7CRQ - chains D and K of the 12 polymer chains in the assembly; structure by electron microscopy, 3.15 A resolution.

== Chain D ==
Molecule: Histone H2B
Source organism: Xenopus tropicalis
Reference sequence: Q6AZK7 (Q6AZK7_XENTR); residues 1-122 here correspond to UniProt positions 5-126 (UniProt number = residue number + 4)
Chain sequence (122 residues; row label = number of the first residue in the row):
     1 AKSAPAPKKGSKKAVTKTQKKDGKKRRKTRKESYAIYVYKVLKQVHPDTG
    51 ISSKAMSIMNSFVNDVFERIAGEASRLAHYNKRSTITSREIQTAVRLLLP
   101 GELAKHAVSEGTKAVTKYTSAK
Disordered / not traced: 1-26, 122

== Chain K ==
Molecule: 187-nt DNA strand
Source organism: Xenopus laevis
Sequence (187 nucleotides; each row starts with the number of its first residue):
     1 ATCGCGACACCGGCACTGGAACAGGATGTATATATCTGACACGTGCCTGG
    51 AGACTAGGGAGTAATCCCCTTGGCGGTTAAAACGCGGGGGACAGCGCGTA
   101 CGTGCGTTTAAGCGGTGCTAGAGCTGTCTACGACCAATTGAGCGGCCTCG
   151 GCACCGGGATTCTCCAGGGGATCGGGCATCACCCGAT
Disordered / not traced: 1-9, 178-187

== How chain D and chain K interact ==
Residue-residue contacts (9):
  Tyr39(D) with DA41(K), hydrogen bond to the phosphate
  Gly50(D) with DA41(K), phosphate contact
  Ile51(D) with DC40(K), sugar contact; DA41(K), phosphate contact
  Ser52(D) with DC40(K), phosphate contact
  Ser53(D) with DC40(K), hydrogen bond to the phosphate
  Arg83(D) with DG61(K), salt bridge to the phosphate
  Ser84(D) with DA60(K), hydrogen bond to the phosphate
  Thr85(D) with DA60(K), phosphate contact

== In short ==
8 residues of chain D face 4 of chain K across their interface; the contacts include 3 hydrogen bonds and 1
salt bridge. Polar contacts include Tyr39(D)-DA41(K), Ser53(D)-DC40(K) and Ser84(D)-DA60(K).
Here chain D is Histone H2B (Xenopus tropicalis) and chain K is a 187-nt DNA strand (Xenopus laevis). Entry
7CRQ (NSD3 bearing E1181K/T1232A dual mutation in complex with 187-bp NCP (2:1 binding mode)) was determined
by electron microscopy together with 7CRO, 7CRP and 7CRR from the same study.
